PDB entry 6IEX | X-ray diffraction, 2.31 A resolution | chains A and B of the 3 polymer chains in the assembly

[Chain A]
Name: MHC class I antigen
From: Homo sapiens
Reference sequence: F4NBU6 (F4NBU6_HUMAN); residues 1-274 here correspond to UniProt positions 25-298 (UniProt number = residue number + 24)
Sequence (274 residues; numbered 1 to 274; the number before each row is that of its first residue):
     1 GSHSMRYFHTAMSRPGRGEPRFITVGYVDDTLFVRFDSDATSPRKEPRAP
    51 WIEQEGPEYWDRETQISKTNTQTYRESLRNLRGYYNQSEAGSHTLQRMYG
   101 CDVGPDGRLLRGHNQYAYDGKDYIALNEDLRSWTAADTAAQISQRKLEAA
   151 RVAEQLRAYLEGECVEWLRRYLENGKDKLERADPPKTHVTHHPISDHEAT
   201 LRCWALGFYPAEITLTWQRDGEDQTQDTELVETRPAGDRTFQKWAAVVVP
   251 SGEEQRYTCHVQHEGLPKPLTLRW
Disulfide bonds: Cys101-Cys164, Cys203-Cys259
Reported in the primary citation:
  - contacts within the chain: Arg62-Glu163
  - mutagenesis - R62A (84.2 +/- 0.4 degC), R62A/E163A (82.9 +/- 0.7 degC), E163A (82.8 +/- 0.7 degC): decreased binding to Gly-glu-thr-ala-leu-ala-leu-leu-leu-leu
  - mutagenesis - I66A, R157A, A158G: unchanged binding to Gly-glu-thr-ala-leu-ala-leu-leu-leu-leu

[Chain B]
Name: Beta-2-microglobulin
From: Homo sapiens
Reference sequence: P61769 (B2MG_HUMAN); residues 1-99 here correspond to UniProt positions 21-119 (UniProt number = residue number + 20)
Sequence (100 residues; each row starts with the number of its first residue; numbering starts at 0):
     0 MIQRTPKIQVYSRHPAENGKSNFLNCYVSGFHPSDIEVDLLKNGERIEKV
    50 EHSDLSFSKDWSFYLLYYTEFTPTEKDEYACRVNHVTLSQPKIVKWDRDM
Not modelled in the structure: 0
Disulfide bonds: Cys25-Cys80
Construct notes: initiating methionine (0)
UniProt features mapped onto this chain:
  - modified residue: Gln2 (Pyrrolidone carboxylic acid)
  - glycosylation: Ile1 (N-linked (Glc) (glycation) isoleucine), Lys19 (N-linked (Glc) (glycation) lysine), Lys41 (N-linked (Glc) (glycation) lysine), Lys48 (N-linked (Glc) (glycation) lysine), Lys58 (N-linked (Glc) (glycation) lysine), Lys91 (N-linked (Glc) (glycation) lysine), Lys94 (N-linked (Glc) (glycation) lysine)

[Interface between chain A and chain B]
Pairs across the interface - 54 pairs, chain A then chain B:
  Phe8(A) - Phe56(B)  hydrophobic
  His9(A) - Phe56(B)
  Thr10(A) - Phe56(B)
  Thr10(A) - Phe62(B)
  Met12(A) - Ser33(B)
  Met12(A) - Leu54(B)  hydrophobic
  Arg17(A) - Asp34(B)  salt bridge
  Ile23(A) - Leu54(B)
  Val25(A) - Asp53(B)
  Val25(A) - Leu54(B)
  Val25(A) - Ser55(B)
  Tyr27(A) - Ser55(B)
  Tyr27(A) - Tyr63(B)
  Arg35(A) - Asp53(B)  salt bridge
  Thr94(A) - Phe62(B)
  Gln96(A) - His31(B)
  Gln96(A) - Phe56(B)
  Gln96(A) - Trp60(B)  hydrogen bond (side chain-backbone)
  Gln96(A) - Phe62(B)
  Arg97(A) - Phe56(B)
  Gln115(A) - Trp60(B)
  Tyr116(A) - Trp60(B)
  Ala117(A) - Trp60(B)  hydrophobic
  Asp119(A) - Ile1(B)
  Asp119(A) - His31(B)
  Gly120(A) - Arg3(B)
  Gly120(A) - His31(B)  hydrogen bond (backbone-side chain)
  Lys121(A) - Ile1(B)
  Asp122(A) - Trp60(B)  hydrogen bond
  His192(A) - Asp98(B)
  Arg202(A) - Asp98(B)
  Trp204(A) - Asp98(B)
  Trp204(A) - Met99(B)  hydrophobic
  Val231(A) - Gln8(B)
  Glu232(A) - Lys6(B)  salt bridge
  Glu232(A) - Gln8(B)  hydrogen bond (backbone-side chain)
  Glu232(A) - Tyr26(B)
  Glu232(A) - Ser28(B)  hydrogen bond
  Thr233(A) - Tyr26(B)
  Arg234(A) - Gln8(B)  hydrogen bond
  Arg234(A) - Tyr10(B)
  Arg234(A) - Tyr26(B)
  Arg234(A) - Met99(B)  hydrogen bond (side chain-backbone)
  Pro235(A) - Tyr10(B)  hydrogen bond (backbone-side chain)
  Pro235(A) - Tyr26(B)
  Pro235(A) - Leu65(B)  hydrophobic
  Ala236(A) - Arg12(B)  hydrogen bond (backbone-side chain)
  Ala236(A) - Asn24(B)  hydrogen bond (backbone-side chain)
  Gly237(A) - Arg12(B)  hydrogen bond (backbone-side chain)
  Gly237(A) - Leu65(B)
  Asp238(A) - His13(B)
  Gln242(A) - Tyr10(B)
  Gln242(A) - Ser11(B)
  Gln242(A) - Arg12(B)  hydrogen bond (side chain-backbone)
Other interface residues (no listed pair), chain A (36 interface residues in all): Arg48, Met98, Thr190, Leu206, Trp244
Other interface residues (no listed pair), chain B (27 interface residues in all): Pro14, Gly29, Asp59

[In short]
36 residues of chain A and 27 residues of chain B are in contact; the contacts include 12 hydrogen bonds and 3
salt bridges. Polar contacts include Arg17(A)-Asp34(B), Arg35(A)-Asp53(B) and Glu232(A)-Lys6(B). The paper
reports that R62A, R62A/E163A and E163A of chain A reduce binding to Gly-glu-thr-ala-leu-ala-leu-leu-leu-leu;
contacts within the chain involving Arg62(A) and Glu163(A); 6 substitutions were tested in all.
Here chain A is MHC class I antigen and chain B is Beta-2-microglobulin, both from Homo sapiens. Entry 6IEX
(Crystal structure of HLA-B*4001 in complex with SARS-CoV derived peptide N216-225 GETALALLLL) was determined
by X-ray diffraction.
